4JDT - chains G and H of the 3 polymer chains in the assembly; structure by X-ray diffraction, 3.26 A resolution.

# Chain G
Name: gp120
Organism: Human Immunodeficiency Virus 1
Notes: fragment: gp120 core; engineered mutation(s): UNP RESIDUES 43-122, 201-303, 325-486
Amino-acid sequence (361 residues; numbered 44 to 500; 96 numbers in that range are skipped by the numbering (no residue carries them; nothing is unmodelled there); the number before each row is that of its first residue):
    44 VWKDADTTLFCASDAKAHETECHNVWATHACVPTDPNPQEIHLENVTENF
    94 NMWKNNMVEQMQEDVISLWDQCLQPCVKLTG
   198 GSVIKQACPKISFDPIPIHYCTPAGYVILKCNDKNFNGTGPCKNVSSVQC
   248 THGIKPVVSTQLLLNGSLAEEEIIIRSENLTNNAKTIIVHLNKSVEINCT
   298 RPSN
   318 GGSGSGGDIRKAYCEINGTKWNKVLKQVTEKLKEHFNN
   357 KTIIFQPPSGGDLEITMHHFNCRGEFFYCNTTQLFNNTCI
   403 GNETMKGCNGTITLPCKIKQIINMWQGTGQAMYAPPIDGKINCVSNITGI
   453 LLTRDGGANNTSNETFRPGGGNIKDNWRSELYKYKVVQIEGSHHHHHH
Not modelled in the structure: 318-325, 403-410, 492-500
Disulfide bonds: Cys-54/Cys-74, Cys-65/Cys-115, Cys-119/Cys-205, Cys-218/Cys-247, Cys-228/Cys-239, Cys-296/Cys-331, Cys-378/Cys-445, Cys-385/Cys-418
Glycans and other covalent adducts: N-acetylglucosamine (NAG) linked to Asn-262
Reported in the primary citation:
  - binding site for sulfate ion: Asn-474, Lys-476, Arg-480

# Chain H
Name: Fab heavy chain
Organism: Homo sapiens
Notes: fragment: NIH45-46 Germ-line HEAVY CHAIN, IG GAMMA-1 CHAIN; antibody fragment or engineered binder
Amino-acid sequence (232 residues; each row starts with the number of its first residue; a row labelled like 82A-82C holds insertion residues (82A, then the next letters in order)):
     1 QVQLVQSGAEVKKPGASVKVSCKASGYTFTGYYMHWVRQAPGQGLEWMGW
    51 IN
   52A P
    53 NSGGTNYAQKFQGRVTMTRDTSISTAYMEL
82A-82C SRL
    83 RSDDTAVYYCARGKYCT
99A-99D ARDY
   100 YNWDFQHWGQGTLVTVSSASTKGPSVFPLAPSSKSTSGGTAALGCLVKDY
   150 FPEPVTVSWNSGALTSGVHTFPAVLQSSGLYSLSSVVTVPSSSLGTQTYI
   200 CNVNHKPSNTKVDKRVEPKSCDKTH
Not modelled in the structure: 1, 99, 99A-99C, 131-138, 194-195, 217-224
Disulfide bonds: Cys-22/Cys-92, Cys-144/Cys-200
Reported in the primary citation:
  - conformationally variable residues (loop rearrangement): Cys-98

# How chain G and chain H interact
Residue-residue contacts (34; chain G residue first):
  Asn-279(G) with Tyr-100(H); Trp-102(H), hydrogen bond
  Asn-280(G) with Trp-47(H); Trp-50(H), hydrogen bond; Asn-58(H), hydrogen bond; Trp-102(H)
  Ser-365(G) with Thr-57(H), hydrogen bond; Tyr-59(H)
  Gly-366(G) with Thr-57(H)
  Gly-367(G) with Gly-55(H), hydrogen bond (backbone-backbone); Gly-56(H)
  Asp-368(G) with Asn-53(H); Ser-54(H), hydrogen bond (backbone-backbone); Arg-71(H), salt bridge
  Ile-371(G) with Ser-54(H)
  Thr-455(G) with Trp-50(H)
  Arg-456(G) with Asn-58(H), hydrogen bond (backbone-side chain)
  Asp-457(G) with Asn-58(H); Tyr-59(H); Gln-61(H); Gln-64(H)
  Gly-458(G) with Trp-47(H); Asn-58(H), hydrogen bond (backbone-side chain); Tyr-59(H); Ala-60(H); Gln-61(H), hydrogen bond (backbone-backbone)
  Gly-459(G) with Trp-47(H); Gln-61(H), hydrogen bond (backbone-backbone)
  Ala-460(G) with Gln-61(H)
  Asn-465(G) with Gln-61(H), hydrogen bond (backbone-side chain)
  Thr-467(G) with Gln-61(H), hydrogen bond (backbone-side chain)
  Arg-469(G) with Trp-50(H); Thr-57(H), hydrogen bond (side chain-backbone); Asn-58(H)
Also at the interface, not in a pair above, chain G (20 interface residues in all): Ala-281, Lys-282, Glu-466, Gly-473
Also at the interface, not in a pair above, chain H (20 interface residues in all): Tyr-33, Asn-52, Lys-62, Tyr-99D, Asn-101
The authors on this interface:
  - specific contacts: Asn-279(G)/Trp-102(H) (hydrogen bond), Asn-280(G)/Trp-50(H) (hydrogen bond), Ser-365(G)/Thr-57(H) (hydrogen bond), Asp-368(G)/Arg-71(H) (salt bridge), Asp-368(G)/Ser-54(H) (backbone contact), Arg-456(G)/Asn-58(H) (hydrogen bond)
  - epitope / paratope residues, chain G: Asn-279(G), Asn-280(G), Ser-365(G), Asp-368(G), Arg-456(G)
  - epitope / paratope residues, chain H: Trp-50(H), Ser-54(H), Gly-55(H), Thr-57(H), Asn-58(H), Arg-71(H), Trp-102(H)

# Summary
The chain G/chain H interface involves 20 residues from each chain, with 13 hydrogen bonds and 1 salt bridge.
Polar pairs include Asp-368(G)/Arg-71(H), Asn-279(G)/Trp-102(H) and Asn-280(G)/Trp-50(H). The authors report
hydrogen bonds between Asn-279(G) and Trp-102(H), Asn-280(G) and Trp-50(H) and Ser-365(G) and Thr-57(H) among
others; a salt bridge between Asp-368(G) and Arg-71(H); a backbone contact between Asp-368(G) and Ser-54(H).
The paper reports a binding site for sulfate ion at Asn-474(G), Lys-476(G) and Arg-480(G); epitope/paratope
residues Asn-279(G), Asn-280(G) and Trp-50(H) among others.
Here chain G is gp120 (Human Immunodeficiency Virus 1) and chain H is Fab heavy chain (Homo sapiens). Entry
4JDT (Crystal structure of chimeric germ-line precursor of NIH45-46 Fab in complex with gp120 of 93TH057
HIV-1) was determined by X-ray diffraction.
